8Z85 - chains A and D of the 5 polymer chains in the assembly; structure by electron microscopy, 2.30 A resolution.

Chain A:
Protein: Polymerase acidic protein
From: Thogoto virus (isolate SiAr 126)
UniProtKB: P27194 (PA_THOGV); numbering as in UniProt (aligned over 1-622)
Chain sequence (622 residues; row label = number of the first residue in the row):
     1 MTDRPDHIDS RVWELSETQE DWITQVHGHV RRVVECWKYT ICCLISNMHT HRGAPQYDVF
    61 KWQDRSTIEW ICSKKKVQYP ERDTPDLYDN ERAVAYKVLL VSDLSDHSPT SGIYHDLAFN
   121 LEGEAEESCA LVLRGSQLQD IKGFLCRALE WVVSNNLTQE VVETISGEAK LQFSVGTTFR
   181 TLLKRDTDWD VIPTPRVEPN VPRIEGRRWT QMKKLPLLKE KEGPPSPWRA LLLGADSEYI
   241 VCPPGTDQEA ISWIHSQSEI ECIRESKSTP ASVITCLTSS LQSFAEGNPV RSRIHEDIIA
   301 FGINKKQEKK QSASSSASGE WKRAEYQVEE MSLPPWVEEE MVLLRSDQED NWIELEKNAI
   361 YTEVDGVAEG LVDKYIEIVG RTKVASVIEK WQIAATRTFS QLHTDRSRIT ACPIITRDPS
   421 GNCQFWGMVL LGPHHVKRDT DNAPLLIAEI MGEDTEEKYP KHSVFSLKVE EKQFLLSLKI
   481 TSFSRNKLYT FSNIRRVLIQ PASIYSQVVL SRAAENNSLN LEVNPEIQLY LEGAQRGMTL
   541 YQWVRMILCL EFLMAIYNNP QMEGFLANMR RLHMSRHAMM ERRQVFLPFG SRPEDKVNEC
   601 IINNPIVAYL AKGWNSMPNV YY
Disordered / not traced: 1-2, 49-55, 63-84
Construct notes: conflict Glu-471 (Gly in P27194)
From the paper describing this entry:
  - binding site for the 18-nt RNA strand (chain D): Arg-229, Ser-268, Tyr-326, Asn-442, Lys-461, Lys-479, Asn-603

Chain D:
Molecule: 18-nt RNA strand
Sequence (18 nucleotides; numbered 1 to 18; the number before each row is that of its first residue):
     1 AGAGAAAUCA AGGCAGUU
Disordered / not traced: 14-18

Chain A / chain D interface:
Residue-residue contacts - 41 pairs, chain A then chain D:
  Arg-229(A) / A3(D)  salt bridge to the phosphate
  Arg-229(A) / G4(D)  salt bridge to the phosphate
  Ser-268(A) / A1(D)  hydrogen bond to the sugar
  Ser-268(A) / G2(D)  hydrogen bond to the phosphate
  Ile-299(A) / A1(D)  base contact
  Phe-301(A) / A10(D)  sugar contact
  Gly-302(A) / A1(D)  base contact
  Gly-302(A) / A10(D)  hydrogen bond to the sugar
  Gly-302(A) / A11(D)  phosphate contact
  Ile-303(A) / A11(D)  phosphate contact
  Asn-304(A) / A11(D)  hydrogen bond to the phosphate
  Lys-305(A) / A1(D)  base contact
  Lys-305(A) / A11(D)  phosphate contact
  Lys-306(A) / C9(D)  salt bridge to the phosphate
  Lys-306(A) / A10(D)  salt bridge to the phosphate
  Lys-306(A) / A11(D)  hydrogen bond to the phosphate
  Lys-306(A) / G12(D)  salt bridge to the phosphate
  Lys-309(A) / G2(D)  hydrogen bond to the base
  Lys-309(A) / A10(D)  hydrogen bond to the base
  Tyr-326(A) / A6(D)  base contact
  Tyr-326(A) / A7(D)  hydrogen bond to the sugar
  Gln-327(A) / A5(D)  base contact
  Val-328(A) / A5(D)  base contact
  His-435(A) / A11(D)  stacking on the base
  Lys-437(A) / A11(D)  hydrogen bond to the sugar
  Lys-437(A) / G12(D)  sugar contact
  Asp-441(A) / C9(D)  sugar contact
  Asn-442(A) / A3(D)  hydrogen bond to the base
  Asn-442(A) / C9(D)  hydrogen bond to the sugar
  Lys-461(A) / G2(D)  salt bridge to the phosphate
  Lys-461(A) / A3(D)  phosphate contact
  Lys-479(A) / G2(D)  hydrogen bond to the phosphate
  Lys-479(A) / A3(D)  salt bridge to the phosphate
  Ile-480(A) / A1(D)  base contact
  Ile-480(A) / G2(D)  hydrogen bond to the sugar
  Thr-481(A) / G2(D)  sugar contact
  Ser-482(A) / G2(D)  base contact
  Ser-482(A) / A3(D)  hydrogen bond to the sugar
  Lys-487(A) / G4(D)  sugar contact
  Pro-560(A) / A5(D)  phosphate contact
  Ile-602(A) / A6(D)  base contact
Other interface residues (no listed pair), chain A (32 interface residues in all): Lys-267, Ala-300, Arg-323, Arg-438, Phe-483, Asn-559, Asn-603

Overview:
Chain A and chain D form an interface of 32 and 11 residues respectively; the contacts include 14 hydrogen
bonds, 7 salt bridges and 1 aromatic stacking contact. Polar contacts include Lys-309(A)/G2(D),
Lys-309(A)/A10(D) and Asn-442(A)/A3(D). The paper reports a binding site for the 18-nt RNA strand (chain D) at
Arg-229(A), Ser-268(A) and Tyr-326(A) among others.
Here chain A is Polymerase acidic protein (Thogoto virus (isolate SiAr 126)) and chain D is an 18-nt RNA
strand. Entry 8Z85 (Cryo-EM structure of Thogoto virus polymerase in transcription pre-initiation conformation
1) was determined by electron microscopy (same publication as 8Z8J, 8Z8N, 8Z8X, 8Z90, 8Z97, 8Z98 and 3 further
entries).
